PDB entry 6CE0 | X-ray diffraction, 4.60 A resolution (low resolution: residue-level contacts below are approximate; hydrogen-bond / salt-bridge calls are withheld) | chains B and D of the 6 polymer chains in the assembly

[Chain B]
Name: Envelope glycoprotein gp160
Source organism: Human immunodeficiency virus 1
UniProt: chimeric construct of Q2N0T3, Q2N0S5: residues 512-547 from Q2N0T3 (Q2N0T3_9HIV1) positions 512-547 (same numbers); residues 570-664 from Q2N0S5 positions 567-661 (UniProt number = residue number - 3)
Sequence (140 residues; row label = number of the first residue in the row; note: 13 numbers in that range are skipped by the numbering (no residue carries them; nothing is unmodelled there)):
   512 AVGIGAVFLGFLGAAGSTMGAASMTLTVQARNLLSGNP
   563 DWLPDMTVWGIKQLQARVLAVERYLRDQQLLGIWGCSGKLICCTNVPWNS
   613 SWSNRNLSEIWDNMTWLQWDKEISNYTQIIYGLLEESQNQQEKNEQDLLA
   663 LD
Disordered / not traced: 512-514
Cystine bridges: Cys-598/Cys-604
Covalent attachments: N-acetylglucosamine (NAG) linked to Asn-637
Differences from the reference sequence: linker (548-549, 563-569); engineered mutation Cys-605 (Thr602 in Q2N0S5)

[Chain D]
Name: 35O22 Heavy chain
Source organism: Homo sapiens
Sequence (243 residues; row label = number of the first residue in the row; a row labelled like 72A-72H holds insertion residues (72A, then the next letters in order)):
     1 EGQLVQSGAELKKPGASVKISCKTSGYRFNFYHINWIRQTAGRGPEWMGW
    51 IS
   52A P
    53 YSGDKNLAPAFQDRVIMTTD
72A-72H TEVPVTSF
    73 TSTGAAYMEI
82A-82C RNL
    83 KFDDTGTYFCAKGLLRDG
100A-100F SSTWLP
   101 YLWGQGTLLTVSSASTKGPSVFPLAPSSKSTSGGTAALGCLVKDYFPEPV
   151 TVSWNSGALTSGVHTFPAVLQSSGLYSLSSVVTVPSSSLGTQTYICNVNH
   201 KPSNTKVDKRVEPKSCDKGLEVLFQ
Disordered / not traced: 223-225
Cystine bridges: Cys-22/Cys-92, Cys-140/Cys-196

[Chain B / chain D interface]
Residue-residue contacts (16; chain B residue first):
  Gly-527(B) / Arg-98(D)
  Ser-528(B) / Arg-98(D)
  Thr-529(B) / Arg-98(D)
  Arg-617(B) / Glu-1(D)
  Ser-620(B) / Leu-97(D)
  Asp-624(B) / Leu-97(D)
  Asp-624(B) / Arg-98(D)
  Asp-624(B) / Asp-99(D)
  Asn-625(B) / Tyr-32(D)
  Asn-625(B) / Leu-96(D)
  Asn-625(B) / Leu-97(D)
  Asn-625(B) / Arg-98(D)
  Thr-627(B) / Arg-98(D)
  Leu-629(B) / Phe-72H(D)
  Gln-630(B) / Phe-72H(D)
  Lys-633(B) / Phe-72H(D)
Other interface residues (no listed pair), chain D (8 interface residues in all): Phe-31

[In short]
11 residues of chain B and 8 residues of chain D are in contact. N-acetylglucosamine is covalently linked to
Asn-637(B).
Chain B is Envelope glycoprotein gp160 (Human immunodeficiency virus 1) and chain D is 35O22 Heavy chain (Homo
sapiens); the structure, Crystal structure of a HIV-1 clade B tier-3 isolate H078.14 UFO-BG Env trimer in
complex with ..., was determined by X-ray diffraction.
